PDB entry 3KKQ | X-ray diffraction, 1.20 A resolution | chain A

[Chain A]
Molecule: Ras-related protein M-Ras
Organism: Mus musculus
Notes: fragment: G domain
Reference sequence: O08989 (RASM_MOUSE); numbering as in UniProt (aligned over 1-178)
Amino-acid sequence (183 residues; each row starts with the number of its first residue; numbers below 1 keep their minus sign (Gly-4 is residue -4)):
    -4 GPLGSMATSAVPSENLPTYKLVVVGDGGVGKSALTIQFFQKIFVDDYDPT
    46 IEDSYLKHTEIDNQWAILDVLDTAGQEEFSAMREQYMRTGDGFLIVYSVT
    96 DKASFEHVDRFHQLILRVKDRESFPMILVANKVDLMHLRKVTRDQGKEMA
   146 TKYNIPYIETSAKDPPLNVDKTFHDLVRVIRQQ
Disordered / not traced: -4 to 8
Differences from the reference sequence: expression tag (-4 to 0); engineered mutation Asp40 (Pro in O08989)
Ion coordination: Mg2+: Ser27 (together with GDP)
Small-molecule neighbours: GDP (guanosine-5'-diphosphate): Asp21, Gly22, Gly23, Val24, Gly25, Lys26, Ser27, Ala28, Phe38, Val39, Asp40, Tyr42, Asn126, Lys127, Asp129, Leu130, Ser156, Ala157, Lys158

[In short]
Chain A binds GDP.
Chain A is Ras-related protein M-Ras (Mus musculus); the structure, Crystal structure of M-Ras P40D in complex
with GDP, was determined by X-ray diffraction (same publication as 3KKM, 3KKN, 3KKO and 3KKP).
